6LNB - chains G and M of the 13 polymer chains in the assembly; structure by electron microscopy, 3.18 A resolution.

[Chain G]
Name: CRISPR-associated protein Cas7
Organism: Vibrio cholerae
Chain sequence (354 residues; each row starts with the number of its first residue; numbers below 1 keep their minus sign (Gly-1 is residue -1)):
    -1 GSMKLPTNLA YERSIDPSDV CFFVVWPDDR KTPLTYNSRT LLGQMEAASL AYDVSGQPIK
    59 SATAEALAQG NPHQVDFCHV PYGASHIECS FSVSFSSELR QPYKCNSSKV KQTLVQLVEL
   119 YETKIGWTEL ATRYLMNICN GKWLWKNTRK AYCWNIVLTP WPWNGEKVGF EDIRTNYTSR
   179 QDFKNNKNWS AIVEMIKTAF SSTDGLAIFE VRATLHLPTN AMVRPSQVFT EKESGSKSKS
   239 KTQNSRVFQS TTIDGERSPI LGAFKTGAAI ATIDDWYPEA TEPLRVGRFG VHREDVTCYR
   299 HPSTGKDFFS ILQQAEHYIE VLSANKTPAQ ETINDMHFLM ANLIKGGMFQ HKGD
Disordered / not traced: -1 to 1, 231-239

[Chain M]
Molecule: Crispr RNA
Organism: Vibrio cholerae
Sequence (60 nucleotides; row label = number of the first residue in the row):
     1 CUGAUAACUU CACGGCGGGC UUGAUGUCCG CGUCUACCUG GUGAACUGCC GAGUAGGUAG

[Chain G / chain M interface]
Residue-residue contacts (44; chain G residue first):
  Ala8(G) - U5(M)  base contact
  Tyr9(G) - U5(M)  hydrogen bond to the sugar
  Glu10(G) - U5(M)  phosphate contact
  Glu10(G) - A6(M)  phosphate contact
  Arg11(G) - A6(M)  phosphate contact
  Arg11(G) - A7(M)  salt bridge to the phosphate
  Leu39(G) - C13(M)  sugar contact
  Leu39(G) - G15(M)  phosphate contact
  Leu40(G) - C13(M)  sugar contact
  Leu40(G) - G14(M)  phosphate contact
  Leu40(G) - G15(M)  hydrogen bond to the phosphate
  Gly41(G) - C13(M)  base contact
  Val73(G) - C13(M)  base contact
  Tyr101(G) - A4(M)  hydrogen bond to the sugar
  Tyr101(G) - U5(M)  sugar contact
  Lys102(G) - A4(M)  base contact
  Lys102(G) - U5(M)  base contact
  Trp143(G) - C8(M)  base contact
  Lys144(G) - C11(M)  phosphate contact
  Arg222(G) - C11(M)  salt bridge to the phosphate
  Ser224(G) - U10(M)  phosphate contact
  Gln225(G) - U9(M)  hydrogen bond to the sugar
  Gln225(G) - U10(M)  hydrogen bond to the phosphate
  Gln225(G) - C11(M)  hydrogen bond to the phosphate
  Val226(G) - U9(M)  base contact
  Phe227(G) - U9(M)  base contact
  Gln247(G) - U9(M)  phosphate contact
  Phe262(G) - A7(M)  phosphate contact
  Phe262(G) - C8(M)  sugar contact
  Lys263(G) - C8(M)  hydrogen bond to the base
  Lys263(G) - U10(M)  salt bridge to the phosphate
  Ala266(G) - C8(M)  base contact
  Arg283(G) - A7(M)  sugar contact
  Arg283(G) - C8(M)  salt bridge to the phosphate
  Arg291(G) - C8(M)  sugar contact
  Arg291(G) - U9(M)  phosphate contact
  Arg291(G) - U10(M)  sugar contact
  Lys343(G) - A6(M)  phosphate contact
  Gly344(G) - A6(M)  sugar contact
  Gly345(G) - U5(M)  hydrogen bond to the sugar
  Met346(G) - U5(M)  base contact
  Met346(G) - A6(M)  base contact
  Asp352(G) - A4(M)  base contact
  Asp352(G) - U5(M)  base contact
Interface residues without a listed pair, chain G (30 interface residues in all): Gln42, Glu44
Interface residues without a listed pair, chain M (13 interface residues in all): U2, A12

[In short]
Chain G and chain M form an interface of 30 and 13 residues respectively, with 8 hydrogen bonds and 4 salt
bridges. Among the polar pairs are Lys263(G)-C8(M), Tyr9(G)-U5(M) and Tyr101(G)-A4(M).
Chain G is CRISPR-associated protein Cas7 and chain M is Crispr RNA, both from Vibrio cholerae; the structure,
CryoEM structure of Cascade-TniQ-dsDNA complex, was determined by electron microscopy (same publication as
6LNC).
